PDB entry 6LNB | electron microscopy, 3.18 A resolution | chains E and M of the 13 polymer chains in the assembly

== Chain E ==
Name: CRISPR-associated protein Cas7
Source organism: Vibrio cholerae
Sequence (354 residues; numbered -1 to 352; the number before each row is that of its first residue; numbers below 1 keep their minus sign (Gly-1 is residue -1)):
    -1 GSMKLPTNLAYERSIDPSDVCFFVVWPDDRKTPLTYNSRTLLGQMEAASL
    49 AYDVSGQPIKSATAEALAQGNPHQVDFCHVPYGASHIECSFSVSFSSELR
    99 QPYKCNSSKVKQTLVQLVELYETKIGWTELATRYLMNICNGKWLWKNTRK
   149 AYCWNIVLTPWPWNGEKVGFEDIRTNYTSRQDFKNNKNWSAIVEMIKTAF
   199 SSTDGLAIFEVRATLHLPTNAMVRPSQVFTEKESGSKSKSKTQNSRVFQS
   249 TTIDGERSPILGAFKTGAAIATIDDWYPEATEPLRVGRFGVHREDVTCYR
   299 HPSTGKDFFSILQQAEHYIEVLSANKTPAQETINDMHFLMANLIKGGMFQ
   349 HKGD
Disordered / not traced: -1 to 1, 231-241, 323-325, 351-352

== Chain M ==
Molecule: Crispr RNA
Source organism: Vibrio cholerae
Sequence (60 nucleotides; each row starts with the number of its first residue):
     1 CUGAUAACUUCACGGCGGGCUUGAUGUCCGCGUCUACCUGGUGAACUGCC
    51 GAGUAGGUAG

== How chain E and chain M interact ==
Pairs across the interface (43):
  Ala8(E) with G17(M), sugar contact
  Tyr9(E) with G17(M), hydrogen bond to the sugar
  Glu10(E) with G17(M), phosphate contact; G18(M), phosphate contact
  Arg11(E) with G18(M), hydrogen bond to the phosphate; G19(M), salt bridge to the phosphate
  Leu39(E) with U25(M), base contact; U27(M), phosphate contact
  Leu40(E) with U25(M), hydrogen bond to the sugar; G26(M), phosphate contact; U27(M), hydrogen bond to the phosphate
  Gly41(E) with U25(M), base contact
  Glu44(E) with A24(M), sugar contact
  His71(E) with U25(M), base contact
  Val73(E) with U25(M), base contact
  Tyr101(E) with C16(M), sugar contact; G17(M), sugar contact
  Trp143(E) with C20(M), base contact
  Arg222(E) with G23(M), salt bridge to the phosphate; A24(M), salt bridge to the phosphate
  Ser224(E) with U22(M), phosphate contact
  Gln225(E) with U21(M), hydrogen bond to the sugar; U22(M), hydrogen bond to the phosphate; G23(M), hydrogen bond to the phosphate
  Val226(E) with U21(M), base contact
  Phe227(E) with U21(M), base contact
  Thr228(E) with U21(M), base contact
  Arg244(E) with G23(M), salt bridge to the phosphate; A24(M), salt bridge to the phosphate
  Gln247(E) with U21(M), phosphate contact
  Phe262(E) with G19(M), phosphate contact; C20(M), phosphate contact
  Lys263(E) with C20(M), base contact; U22(M), salt bridge to the phosphate
  Ala266(E) with C20(M), sugar contact
  Arg283(E) with G19(M), sugar contact; C20(M), salt bridge to the phosphate
  Arg291(E) with C20(M), hydrogen bond to the sugar
  Lys343(E) with G18(M), sugar contact; G19(M), sugar contact
  Gly345(E) with G17(M), sugar contact; G18(M), hydrogen bond to the sugar
  Met346(E) with G18(M), base contact
Also at the interface, not in a pair above, chain E (29 interface residues in all): Gly344

== Overview ==
Chain E and chain M form an interface of 29 and 12 residues respectively, with 9 hydrogen bonds and 7 salt
bridges. Among the polar pairs are Tyr9(E)-G17(M), Leu40(E)-U25(M) and Gln225(E)-U21(M).
Chain E is CRISPR-associated protein Cas7 and chain M is Crispr RNA, both from Vibrio cholerae; the structure,
CryoEM structure of Cascade-TniQ-dsDNA complex, was determined by electron microscopy, deposited together with
6LNC.
